7XQT - chains A and C of the 3 polymer chains in the assembly; structure by X-ray diffraction, 2.80 A resolution.

== Chain A ==
Name: MHC class I antigen alpha chain
From: Felis catus
UniProt: C6ZK69 (C6ZK69_FELCA); residues 1-274 here correspond to UniProt positions 25-298 (UniProt number = residue number + 24)
Amino-acid sequence (274 residues; each row starts with the number of its first residue):
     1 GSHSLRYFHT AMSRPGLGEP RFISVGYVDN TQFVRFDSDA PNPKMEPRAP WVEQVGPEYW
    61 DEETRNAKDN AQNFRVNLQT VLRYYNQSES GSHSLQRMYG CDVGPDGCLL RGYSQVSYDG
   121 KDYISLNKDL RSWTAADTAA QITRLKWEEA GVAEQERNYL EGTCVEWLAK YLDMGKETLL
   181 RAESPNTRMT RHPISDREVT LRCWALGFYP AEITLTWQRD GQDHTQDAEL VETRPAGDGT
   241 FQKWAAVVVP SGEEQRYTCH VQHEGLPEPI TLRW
Disulfide bonds: Cys101-Cys164, Cys203-Cys259

== Chain C ==
Name: peptide from Spike glycoprotein
UniProt: A0A125R5A5 (A0A125R5A5_9ALPC); residues 1-9 here correspond to UniProt positions 979-987 (UniProt number = residue number + 978)
Amino-acid sequence (9 residues; row label = number of the first residue in the row):
     1 RSAVEDLLF

== Chain A / chain C interface ==
Contacting residue pairs - 38 pairs, chain A then chain C:
  Tyr7(A) - Arg1(C)  hydrogen bond (side chain-backbone)
  Tyr7(A) - Ser2(C)
  Glu62(A) - Arg1(C)  salt bridge
  Glu63(A) - Arg1(C)  salt bridge
  Glu63(A) - Ser2(C)  hydrogen bond (side chain-backbone)
  Asn66(A) - Ala3(C)
  Asn66(A) - Val4(C)
  Asn70(A) - Glu5(C)
  Asn73(A) - Glu5(C)
  Asn73(A) - Asp6(C)  hydrogen bond
  Asn73(A) - Leu7(C)
  Asn73(A) - Leu8(C)
  Phe74(A) - Glu5(C)
  Asn77(A) - Leu7(C)  hydrogen bond (side chain-backbone)
  Asn77(A) - Leu8(C)
  Asn77(A) - Phe9(C)  hydrogen bond (side chain-backbone)
  Thr80(A) - Phe9(C)
  Val81(A) - Phe9(C)  hydrophobic
  Tyr84(A) - Phe9(C)  hydrogen bond (side chain-backbone)
  Leu95(A) - Phe9(C)  hydrophobic
  Arg97(A) - Glu5(C)  salt bridge
  Arg97(A) - Leu7(C)
  Tyr99(A) - Ser2(C)
  Tyr99(A) - Ala3(C)  hydrogen bond (side chain-backbone)
  Val116(A) - Phe9(C)  hydrophobic
  Tyr123(A) - Phe9(C)  hydrophobic
  Thr143(A) - Phe9(C)  hydrogen bond (side chain-backbone)
  Lys146(A) - Phe9(C)  hydrogen bond (side chain-backbone)
  Trp147(A) - Leu7(C)  hydrophobic
  Trp147(A) - Leu8(C)  hydrogen bond (side chain-backbone)
  Trp147(A) - Phe9(C)  hydrophobic
  Val152(A) - Leu7(C)  hydrophobic
  Glu156(A) - Leu7(C)
  Tyr159(A) - Arg1(C)  hydrogen bond (side chain-backbone)
  Tyr159(A) - Ser2(C)
  Tyr159(A) - Ala3(C)  hydrophobic
  Trp167(A) - Arg1(C)
  Tyr171(A) - Arg1(C)  hydrogen bond (side chain-backbone)
Interface residues without a listed pair, chain A (30 interface residues in all): His9, Met45, Tyr59, Val76, Ile142, Thr163

== Summary ==
Chain A and chain C form an interface of 30 and 9 residues respectively; the contacts include 12 hydrogen
bonds and 3 salt bridges. Polar pairs include Glu62(A)-Arg1(C), Glu63(A)-Arg1(C) and Arg97(A)-Glu5(C).
Here chain A is MHC class I antigen alpha chain (Felis catus) and chain C is peptide from Spike glycoprotein.
Entry 7XQT (The structure of FLA-K*00701/KP-FECV-11) was determined by X-ray diffraction.
